PDB entry 3HKD | X-ray diffraction, 3.70 A resolution | chains A and E of the 5 polymer chains in the assembly

# Chain A
Molecule: Tubulin alpha chain
From: Ovis aries
Sequence (451 residues; numbered 1 to 451; the number before each row is that of its first residue):
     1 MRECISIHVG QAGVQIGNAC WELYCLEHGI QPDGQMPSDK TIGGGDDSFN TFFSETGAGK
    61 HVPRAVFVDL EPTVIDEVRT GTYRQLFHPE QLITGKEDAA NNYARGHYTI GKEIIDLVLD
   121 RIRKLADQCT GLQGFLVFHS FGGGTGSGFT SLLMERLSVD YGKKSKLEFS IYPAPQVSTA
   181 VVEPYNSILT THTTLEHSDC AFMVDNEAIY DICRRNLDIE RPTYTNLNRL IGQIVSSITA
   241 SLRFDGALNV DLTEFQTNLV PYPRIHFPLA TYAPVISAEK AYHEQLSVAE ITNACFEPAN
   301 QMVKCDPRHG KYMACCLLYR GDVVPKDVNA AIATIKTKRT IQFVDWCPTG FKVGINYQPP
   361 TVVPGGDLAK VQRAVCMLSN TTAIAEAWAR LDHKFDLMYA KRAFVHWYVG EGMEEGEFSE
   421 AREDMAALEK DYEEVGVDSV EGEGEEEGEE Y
Not modelled in the structure: 1, 38-46, 439-451
Residues lining bound ligands: GTP: Gly10, Gln11, Ala12, Gln15, Ile16, Asp69, Glu71, Asp98, Ala99, Ala100, Asn101, Ser140, Gly142, Gly143, Gly144, Thr145, Gly146, Ile171, Pro173, Ala174, Val177, Ser178, Glu183, Asn206, Tyr224, Leu227, Asn228, Ile231

# Chain E
Molecule: Stathmin-4
From: Rattus norvegicus
Notes: fragment: RB3 stathmin-like domain
UniProt: P63043 (STMN4_RAT); residues 5-145 here correspond to UniProt positions 49-189 (UniProt number = residue number + 44)
Sequence (142 residues; numbered 4 to 145; the number before each row is that of its first residue):
     4 ADMEVIELNK CTSGQSFEVI LKPPSFDGVP EFNASLPRRR DPSLEEIQKK LEAAEERRKY
    64 QEAELLKHLA EKREHEREVI QKAIEENNNF IKMAKEKLAQ KMESNKENRE AHLAAMLERL
   124 QEKDKHAEEV RKNKELKEEA SR
Not modelled in the structure: 31-44, 141-145
Construct notes: expression tag (4)
UniProt features mapped onto this chain:
  - modified residue: Ser46 (Phosphoserine)

# How chain A and chain E interact
Pairs across the interface (58):
  His107(A) with Leu54(E)
  Tyr108(A) with Lys53(E); Leu54(E), hydrophobic; Ala57(E), hydrophobic; Arg61(E)
  Thr109(A) with Arg61(E), hydrogen bond
  Lys112(A) with Leu54(E); Glu58(E), salt bridge
  Leu152(A) with Leu54(E), hydrophobic
  His197(A) with Ser46(E)
  Phe244(A) with Ser16(E)
  Asp245(A) with Cys14(E), hydrogen bond (backbone-side chain); Thr15(E)
  Gly246(A) with Cys14(E)
  Ala247(A) with Asn12(E); Cys14(E); Gln18(E); Ser19(E)
  Leu248(A) with Ser19(E)
  Pro325(A) with Gln18(E); Phe20(E), hydrophobic
  Asn329(A) with Phe20(E)
  Ile332(A) with Met6(E), hydrophobic
  Ala333(A) with Ala4(E), hydrogen bond (backbone-backbone); Met6(E)
  Lys336(A) with Ala4(E)
  Asp345(A) with Pro27(E); Ser28(E); Asp30(E)
  Trp346(A) with Pro27(E)
  Cys347(A) with Pro27(E)
  Pro348(A) with Lys25(E); Pro27(E)
  Thr349(A) with Leu24(E), hydrogen bond (side chain-backbone); Lys25(E), hydrogen bond (side chain-backbone)
  Gly350(A) with Val22(E); Ile23(E)
  Phe351(A) with Phe20(E); Glu21(E); Val22(E), hydrogen bond (backbone-backbone)
  Lys352(A) with Leu11(E); Phe20(E); Glu21(E)
  Val353(A) with Gln18(E); Ser19(E); Phe20(E), hydrogen bond (backbone-backbone)
  Ile355(A) with Gly17(E); Gln18(E), hydrogen bond (backbone-backbone)
  Asn356(A) with Ser16(E), hydrogen bond (side chain-backbone)
  Tyr357(A) with Ser16(E); Gly17(E); Gln18(E)
  Val409(A) with Gln64(E)
  Gly410(A) with Gln64(E)
  Glu411(A) with Arg61(E), hydrogen bond (backbone-side chain)
  Gly412(A) with Ala57(E); Arg60(E), hydrogen bond (backbone-side chain)
  Glu414(A) with Arg60(E), salt bridge
Other interface residues (no listed pair), chain A (40 interface residues in all): Ser158, Val159, Val328, Thr337, Gly354, Met413, Glu417
Other interface residues (no listed pair), chain E (31 interface residues in all): Val8, Pro26, Phe29, Glu48

# In short
Chain A and chain E form an interface of 40 and 31 residues respectively, with 11 hydrogen bonds and 2 salt
bridges. Polar contacts include Lys112(A)-Glu58(E), Glu414(A)-Arg60(E) and Thr109(A)-Arg61(E). Chain A binds
GTP.
Here chain A is Tubulin alpha chain (Ovis aries) and chain E is Stathmin-4 (Rattus norvegicus). Entry 3HKD
(Tubulin-TN16 : RB3 stathmin-like domain complex) was determined by X-ray diffraction together with 3HKB, 3HKC
and 3HKE from the same study.
